Entry 5BPI (X-ray diffraction, 3.20 A resolution); this record covers chains A and E of the 6 polymer chains in the assembly.

# Chain A
Protein: TrmBL2
From: Pyrococcus furiosus
UniProt: Q8U3H1 (TMBL2_PYRFU); residue numbers follow UniProt; this construct covers 2-264
Chain sequence (263 residues; numbered 2 to 264; the number before each row is that of its first residue):
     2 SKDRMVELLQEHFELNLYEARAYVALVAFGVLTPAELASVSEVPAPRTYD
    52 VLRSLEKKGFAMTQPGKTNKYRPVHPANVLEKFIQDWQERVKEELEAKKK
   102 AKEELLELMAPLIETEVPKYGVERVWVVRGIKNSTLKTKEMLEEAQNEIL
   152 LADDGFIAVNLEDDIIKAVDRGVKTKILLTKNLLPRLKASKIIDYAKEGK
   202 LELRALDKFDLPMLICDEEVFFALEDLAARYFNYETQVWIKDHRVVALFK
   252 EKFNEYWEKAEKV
Swiss-Prot annotation at these positions:
  - DNA-binding region: Leu33 to Arg54 (H-T-H motif)

# Chain E
Molecule: 21-nt DNA strand
Sequence (21 nucleotides; each row starts with the number of its first residue):
     1 TATATCATCGATAGTGATATA

# Chain A / chain E interface
Pairs across the interface - 10 pairs, chain A then chain E:
  Gln11(A) with DG16(E), phosphate contact
  Asn17(A) with DG16(E), phosphate contact
  Leu18(A) with DG16(E), hydrogen bond to the phosphate
  Tyr19(A) with DG16(E), sugar contact; DA17(E), hydrogen bond to the phosphate
  Pro45(A) with DT18(E), base contact
  Pro47(A) with DT18(E), base contact; DA19(E), base contact
  Arg48(A) with DA17(E), base contact; DT18(E), base contact

# Summary
Chain A and chain E form an interface of 7 and 4 residues respectively, with 2 hydrogen bonds. Among the polar
pairs are Leu18(A)-DG16(E) and Tyr19(A)-DA17(E).
Here chain A is TrmBL2 (Pyrococcus furiosus) and chain E is a 21-nt DNA strand. Entry 5BPI (Structure of
TrmBL2, an archaeal chromatin protein, shows a novel mode of DNA binding) was determined by X-ray diffraction
together with 5BOX, 5BPD and 5BQT from the same study.
